Entry 8SIC (X-ray diffraction, 2.76 A resolution); this record covers chains B and E of the 3 polymer chains in the assembly.

== Chain B ==
Protein: Cy137C02 Fab light chain
Source organism: Macaca fascicularis
Notes: antibody fragment or engineered binder
Sequence (215 residues; numbered 1 to 210 plus 6 insertion-coded residues; 1 number in that range is skipped by the numbering (no residue carries it; nothing is unmodelled there); the number before each row is that of its first residue; a row labelled like 27A-27C holds insertion residues (27A, then the next letters in order)):
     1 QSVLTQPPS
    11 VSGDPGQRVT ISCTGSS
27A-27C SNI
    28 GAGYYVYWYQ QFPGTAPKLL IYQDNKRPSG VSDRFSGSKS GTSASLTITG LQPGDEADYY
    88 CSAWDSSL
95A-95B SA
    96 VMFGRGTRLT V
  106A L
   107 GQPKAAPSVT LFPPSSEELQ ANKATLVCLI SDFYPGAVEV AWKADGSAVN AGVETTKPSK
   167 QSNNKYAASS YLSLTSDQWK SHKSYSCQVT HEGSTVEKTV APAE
Cystine bridges: Cys-23/Cys-88, Cys-134/Cys-193

== Chain E ==
Protein: Envelope glycoprotein gp350
Source organism: Human herpesvirus 4
Reference sequence: P03200 (GP350_EBVB9); numbering as in UniProt (aligned over 1-425)
Sequence (431 residues; row label = number of the first residue in the row):
     1 MEAALLVCQY TIQSLIHLTG EDPGFFNVEI PEFPFYPTCN VCTADVNVTI NFDVGGKKHQ
    61 LDLDFGQLTP HTKAVYQPRG AFGGSENATN LFLLELLGAG ELALTMRSKK LPINVTTGEE
   121 QQVSLESVDV YFQDVFGTMW CHHAEMQNPV YLIPETVPYI KWDNCNSTNI TAVVRAQGLD
   181 VTLPLSLPTS AQDSNFSVKT EMLGNEIDIE CIMEDGEISQ VLPGDNKFNI TCSGYESHVP
   241 SGGILTSTSP VATPIPGTGY AYSLRLTPRP VSRFLGNNSI LYVFYSGNGP KASGGDYCIQ
   301 SNIVFSDEIP ASQDMPTNTT DITYVGDNAT YSVPMVTSED ANSPNVTVTA FWAWPNNTET
   361 DFKCKWTLTS GTPSGCENIS GAFASNRTFD ITVSGLGTAP KTLIITRTAT NATTTTHKVI
   421 FSKAPHHHHH H
Unresolved in the structure: 1-5, 249-262, 288-293, 430-431
Sequence notes: expression tag (426-431)
Cystine bridges: Cys-8/Cys-141, Cys-39/Cys-42, Cys-165/Cys-298, Cys-211/Cys-232, Cys-364/Cys-376
Covalently attached groups: N-acetylglucosamine (NAG) linked to Asn-47, Asn-114, Asn-166, Asn-229, Asn-318, Asn-345, Asn-386, Asn-411
Ion coordination: Zn2+ site 1: Glu-101, His-238 (shared with 2 residues of chain G); Zn2+ site 2: His-426, His-429 (shared with 2 residues of chain G)

== Interface between chain B and chain E ==
Contacting residue pairs - 9 pairs, chain B then chain E:
  Ala-29(B) / Thr-156(E)  hydrogen bond (backbone-side chain)
  Gly-30(B) / Thr-156(E)  hydrogen bond (backbone-side chain)
  Tyr-31(B) / Thr-156(E)
  Tyr-31(B) / Val-157(E)
  Tyr-31(B) / Pro-158(E)  hydrophobic
  Tyr-32(B) / Pro-154(E)
  Tyr-32(B) / Glu-155(E)  hydrogen bond
  Trp-91(B) / Pro-158(E)
  Trp-91(B) / Tyr-159(E)
Other interface residues (no listed pair), chain E (7 interface residues in all): Ile-153

== In short ==
5 residues of chain B and 7 residues of chain E are in contact, with 3 hydrogen bonds. Polar contacts include
Ala-29(B)/Thr-156(E), Gly-30(B)/Thr-156(E) and Tyr-32(B)/Glu-155(E). Covalently linked N-acetylglucosamine: at
Asn-47(E), Asn-114(E), Asn-166(E), Asn-229(E), Asn-318(E) and Asn-345(E) and 2 more.
Chain B is Cy137C02 Fab light chain (Macaca fascicularis) and chain E is Envelope glycoprotein gp350 (Human
herpesvirus 4); the structure, Crystal structure of Epstein-Barr virus glycoprotein 350 (gp350) in complex
with Cy137C02, a monoclonal antibody isolated ..., was determined by X-ray diffraction together with 8SEF,
8SGA, 8SGG, 8SGN and 8SM0 from the same study.
